3SZO - chain A; structure by X-ray diffraction, 1.60 A resolution.

Chain A:
Molecule: 4-hydroxy-3-methylbut-2-enyl diphosphate reductase
Organism: Escherichia coli
Notes: EC 1.17.1.2
Reference sequence: P62623 (ISPH_ECOLI); numbering as in UniProt (aligned over 1-316)
Amino-acid sequence (328 residues; numbered -11 to 316; the number before each row is that of its first residue; numbers below 1 keep their minus sign (Met-11 is residue -11)):
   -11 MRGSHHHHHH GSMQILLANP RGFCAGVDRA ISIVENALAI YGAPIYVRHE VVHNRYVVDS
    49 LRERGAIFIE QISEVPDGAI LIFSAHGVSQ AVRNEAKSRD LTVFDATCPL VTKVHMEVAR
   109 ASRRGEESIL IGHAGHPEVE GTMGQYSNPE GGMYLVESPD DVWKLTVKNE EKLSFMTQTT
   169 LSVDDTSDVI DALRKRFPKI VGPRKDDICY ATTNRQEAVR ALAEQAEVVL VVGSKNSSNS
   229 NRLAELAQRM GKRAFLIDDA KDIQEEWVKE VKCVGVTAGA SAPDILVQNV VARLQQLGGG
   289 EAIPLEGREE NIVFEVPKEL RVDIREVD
Not modelled in the structure: -11 to 0, 310-316
Differences from the reference sequence: expression tag (-11 to 0)
Swiss-Prot annotation at these positions:
  - active site: Glu126 (Proton donor)
  - binding site ([4Fe-4S] cluster): Cys12, Cys96, Cys197
  - binding site ((2E)-4-hydroxy-3-methylbut-2-enyl diphosphate): His41, His74, His124, Thr167, Ser225, Ser226, Asn227, Ser269
  - binding site (dimethylallyl diphosphate): His41, His74, His124, Ser225, Ser226, Asn227, Ser269
  - binding site (isopentenyl diphosphate): His41, His74, His124, Ser225, Ser226, Asn227, Ser269
  - mutagenesis: Cys12 (C12S: Loss of catalytic activity), His41 (H41N: No effect on catalytic activity), His74 (H74N: Reduces catalytic activity 2-fold), Cys96 (C96S: Loss of catalytic activity), Val99 (V99A: No effect on catalytic activity), His124 (H124N: Loss of catalytic activity), Glu126 (E126D/Q: Loss of catalytic activity), Thr167 (T167C: Reduces catalytic activity 3-fold; T167S: No effect on catalytic activity), Cys197 (C197S: Loss of catalytic activity), Ser225 (S225C: Loss of catalytic activity), Asn227 (N227Q: Reduces catalytic activity 20-fold)
Metal / ion sites: 4Fe-4S cluster Fe: Cys12, Cys96, Cys197 (together with H6P)
Small-molecule neighbours:
  - H6P ((2E)-4-hydroxy-3-methylbut-2-en-1-yl trihydrogen diphosphate): Val15, Val40, His41, Ala73, His74, Val99, His124, Glu126, Thr167, Thr168, Asn224, Ser225, Ser226, Asn227, Ala268, Ser269
  - 4Fe-4S cluster (SF4): Cys12, Ala13, Gly14, Val15, Cys96, Leu98, Val99, Thr167, Thr168, Cys197, Tyr198, Ala199, Thr200, Ala268

Overview:
Ligands of chain A: 4Fe-4S cluster and compound H6P. Cys12, Cys96 and Cys197 coordinate a 4Fe-4S cluster Fe
ion. UniProt lists active-site residue Glu126, 3 [4Fe-4S] cluster-binding residues, 8
(2E)-4-hydroxy-3-methylbut-2-enyl diphosphate-binding residues and 7 dimethylallyl diphosphate-binding
residues.
Chain A is 4-hydroxy-3-methylbut-2-enyl diphosphate reductase (Escherichia coli); the structure, IspH:HMBPP
complex after 3 minutes X-ray pre-exposure, was determined by X-ray diffraction (same publication as 3SZL,
3SZU, 3T0F and 3T0G).
